2O2Y - chains B and D of the 4 polymer chains in the assembly; structure by X-ray diffraction, 2.20 A resolution.

Chain B (and D):
Molecule: Enoyl-acyl carrier reductase
Organism: Plasmodium falciparum
Notes: EC 1.3.1.9; chain D of this document is another copy of the same molecule, construct and numbering; everything in this record applies to it too
Reference sequence: Q9BH77 (Q9BH77_PLAFA); residues 1-349 here correspond to UniProt positions 84-432 (UniProt number = residue number + 83)
Amino-acid sequence (349 residues; row label = number of the first residue in the row):
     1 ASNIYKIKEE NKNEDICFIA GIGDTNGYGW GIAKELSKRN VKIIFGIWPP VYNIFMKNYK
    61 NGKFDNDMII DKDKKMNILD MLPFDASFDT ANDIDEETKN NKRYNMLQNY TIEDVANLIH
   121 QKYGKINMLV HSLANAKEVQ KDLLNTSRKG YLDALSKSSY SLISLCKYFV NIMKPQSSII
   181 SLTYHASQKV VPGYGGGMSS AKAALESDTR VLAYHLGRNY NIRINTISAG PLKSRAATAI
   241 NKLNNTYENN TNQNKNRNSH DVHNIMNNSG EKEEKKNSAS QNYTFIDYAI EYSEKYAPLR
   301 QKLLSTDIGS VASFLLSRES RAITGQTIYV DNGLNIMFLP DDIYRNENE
Not modelled in the structure: 1-14, 242-282, 346-349 (chain D: 1-14, 241-282, 345-349)
Ligand contacts:
  - NAD (nicotinamide-adenine-dinucleotide): G21, I22, G23, D24, G27, Y28, G29, W48, V51, F84, D85, A86, S87, S132, L133, A134, N135, L182, T183, Y184, Y194, K202, A229, G230, P231, L232, S234, R235, A236, A237, I286
  - triclosan (TCL): A134, N135, A136, V139, Y184, Y194, M198, K202, P231, A236, A237, I240, F285, I286
Reported in the primary citation:
  - binding site for NAD: R235

How chain B and chain D interact:
Residue-residue contacts (77; chain B residue first):
  R210(B) with I336(D)
  A213(B) with P298(D); I336(D), hydrophobic
  Y214(B) with M337(D), hydrophobic; D341(D), hydrogen bond; Y344(D)
  H215(B) with Y344(D)
  G217(B) with P298(D); R300(D)
  R218(B) with K295(D), hydrogen bond (side chain-backbone); Y296(D); A297(D), hydrogen bond (side chain-backbone); P298(D), hydrogen bond (backbone-backbone); R300(D), hydrogen bond (backbone-side chain); D341(D), salt bridge
  N221(B) with R300(D), hydrogen bond
  R223(B) with L299(D)
  K295(B) with R218(D)
  Y296(B) with R218(D), hydrogen bond (backbone-side chain)
  A297(B) with R218(D), hydrogen bond (backbone-side chain)
  P298(B) with A213(D); G217(D); R218(D), hydrogen bond (backbone-backbone)
  L299(B) with G217(D); R223(D); R321(D); T324(D)
  R300(B) with R218(D)
  Q301(B) with R321(D)
  K302(B) with R321(D)
  L303(B) with A322(D), hydrophobic
  L304(B) with R321(D)
  D307(B) with R321(D), salt bridge; A322(D)
  S310(B) with E319(D), hydrogen bond
  V311(B) with I323(D), hydrophobic
  F314(B) with V311(D), hydrophobic; F314(D), hydrophobic
  E319(B) with R39(D), salt bridge; S310(D), hydrogen bond
  R321(B) with L299(D); Q301(D), hydrogen bond (backbone-side chain); L304(D); D307(D), salt bridge
  A322(B) with L303(D), hydrophobic; D307(D); V330(D), hydrophobic; D331(D), hydrogen bond (backbone-backbone); N332(D), hydrogen bond (backbone-backbone); G333(D)
  I323(B) with V311(D), hydrophobic; Y329(D)
  T324(B) with P298(D); L299(D); G333(D)
  G325(B) with I336(D)
  Q326(B) with Y329(D); N335(D), hydrogen bond; I336(D)
  Y329(B) with I323(D); Q326(D)
  V330(B) with A322(D), hydrophobic
  D331(B) with A322(D), hydrogen bond (backbone-backbone)
  N332(B) with A322(D), hydrogen bond (backbone-backbone); T324(D)
  G333(B) with A322(D); T324(D)
  N335(B) with Q326(D), hydrogen bond
  I336(B) with R210(D); A213(D), hydrophobic; G325(D); Q326(D)
  M337(B) with Y214(D), hydrophobic
  D341(B) with Y214(D), hydrogen bond; R218(D), salt bridge
  Y344(B) with Y214(D); H215(D)
Other interface residues (no listed pair), chain B (42 interface residues in all): E35, I222, I328
Other interface residues (no listed pair), chain D (43 interface residues in all): E35, N221, I222, K302, I328

In short:
The interface between chain B and chain D involves 42 residues on one side and 43 on the other, with 19
hydrogen bonds and 5 salt bridges. Polar pairs include R218(B)-D341(D), D307(B)-R321(D) and E319(B)-R39(D).
Bound to chain B: NAD and triclosan. From the paper: a binding site for NAD at R235(B).
Chain B and chain D are both Enoyl-acyl carrier reductase (Plasmodium falciparum); the structure, The crystal
structure of P. falciparum enoyl acyl carrier protein reductase, was determined by X-ray diffraction (same
publication as 2O2S and 2O50).
